7C1I - chains A and C of the 3 polymer chains in the assembly; structure by X-ray diffraction, 1.58 A resolution.

Chain A (and C):
Molecule: Histidine kinase
From: Pseudomonas aeruginosa
Notes: chain C of this document is another copy of the same molecule, construct and numbering; everything in this record applies to it too
UniProt: A0A2V3FJP9 (A0A2V3FJP9_PSEAI); numbering as in UniProt (aligned over 1-116)
Chain sequence (116 residues; each row starts with the number of its first residue):
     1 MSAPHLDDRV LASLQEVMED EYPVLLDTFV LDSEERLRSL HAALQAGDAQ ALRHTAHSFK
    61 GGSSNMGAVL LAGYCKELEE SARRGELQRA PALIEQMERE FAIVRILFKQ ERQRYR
Disordered / not traced: 1
From the paper describing this entry:
  - post-translational modification sites: His57 (citing earlier work)
  - contacts within the chain: Asp48-Leu52 (backbone contact), Asp48-Ala51, Asp48-Gln50, Lys60-Glu79 (hydrogen bond), Ser63-Ala68 (backbone contact), Met66-Ala68 (backbone contact), Gly67-Val69 (backbone contact), Ala68-Ala72 (backbone contact)
  - catalytic residues: His57 (citing earlier work)

Chain A / chain C interface:
Contacting residue pairs (15; chain A residue first):
  Ser2(A) - Gln88(C)  hydrogen bond (backbone-side chain)
  Ala3(A) - Gln88(C)
  His5(A) - Gln88(C)
  Arg99(A) - Glu95(C)  salt bridge
  Ala102(A) - Pro91(C)
  Ile103(A) - Gln88(C)
  Arg105(A) - Gln45(C)  hydrogen bond (side chain-backbone)
  Ile106(A) - Leu44(C)
  Ile106(A) - Gly47(C)
  Ile106(A) - Leu87(C)
  Lys109(A) - Gln45(C)
  Gln110(A) - Gly85(C)  hydrogen bond (side chain-backbone)
  Gln110(A) - Leu87(C)
  Gln113(A) - Ala46(C)
  Gln113(A) - Gly47(C)  hydrogen bond (side chain-backbone)
Interface residues without a listed pair, chain A (12 interface residues in all): Leu107

Overview:
12 residues of chain A face 9 of chain C across their interface, with 4 hydrogen bonds and 1 salt bridge.
Polar contacts include Arg99(A)-Glu95(C), Ser2(A)-Gln88(C) and Arg105(A)-Gln45(C). The paper reports the
catalytic residue His57(A); a modification site at His57(A).
Both chains are Histidine kinase (Pseudomonas aeruginosa). Entry 7C1I (Crystal structure of
histidine-containing phosphotransfer protein B (HptB) from Pseudomonas aeruginosa PAO1) was determined by
X-ray diffraction together with 7C1J and 7CFW from the same study.
